PDB entry 2Q5U | X-ray diffraction, 1.50 A resolution | chains A and B of the 3 polymer chains in the assembly

Chain A (and B):
Molecule: Fusion protein between yeast variant GCN4 and HIVgp41
Notes: chain B of this document is another copy of the same molecule, construct and numbering; everything in this record applies to it too
UniProt: A3F986 (A3F986_9HIV1); residues 28-45 here correspond to UniProt positions 566-583 (UniProt number = residue number + 538)
Amino-acid sequence (46 residues; numbered 0 to 45; the number before each row is that of its first residue; numbering starts at 0):
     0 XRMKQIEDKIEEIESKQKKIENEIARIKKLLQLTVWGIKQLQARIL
Modified positions: ACE (acetyl group) at position 0

Interface between chain A and chain B:
Residue-residue contacts (29):
  Arg1(A) - Met2(B)
  Arg1(A) - Lys3(B)
  Arg1(A) - Glu6(B)  salt bridge
  Ile5(A) - Ile5(B)  hydrophobic
  Ile5(A) - Glu6(B)
  Ile5(A) - Ile9(B)  hydrophobic
  Lys8(A) - Ile9(B)
  Lys8(A) - Glu13(B)  salt bridge
  Ile9(A) - Ile9(B)  hydrophobic
  Ile12(A) - Ile9(B)  hydrophobic
  Ile12(A) - Ile12(B)  hydrophobic
  Ile12(A) - Glu13(B)
  Ile12(A) - Gln16(B)  hydrogen bond (backbone-side chain)
  Lys15(A) - Gln16(B)
  Lys15(A) - Glu20(B)  salt bridge
  Gln16(A) - Gln16(B)
  Ile19(A) - Gln16(B)
  Ile19(A) - Ile19(B)  hydrophobic
  Ile19(A) - Ile23(B)  hydrophobic
  Glu22(A) - Lys27(B)  salt bridge
  Ile26(A) - Ile23(B)  hydrophobic
  Ile26(A) - Ile26(B)  hydrophobic
  Leu29(A) - Leu30(B)  hydrophobic
  Thr33(A) - Val34(B)
  Thr33(A) - Ile37(B)
  Ile37(A) - Ile37(B)  hydrophobic
  Leu40(A) - Leu40(B)  hydrophobic
  Leu40(A) - Ile44(B)  hydrophobic
  Arg43(A) - Ile44(B)
Also at the interface, not in a pair above, chain A (18 interface residues in all): Met2, Ile23, Leu30
Also at the interface, not in a pair above, chain B (20 interface residues in all): Thr33, Gln41

Overview:
18 residues of chain A face 20 of chain B across their interface; the contacts include 1 hydrogen bond and 4
salt bridges. Polar contacts include Arg1(A)-Glu6(B), Lys8(A)-Glu13(B) and Lys15(A)-Glu20(B).
Chain A and chain B are both Fusion protein between yeast variant GCN4 and HIVgp41; the structure, Crystal
structure of IQN17, was determined by X-ray diffraction, deposited together with 1CZQ, 2Q7C and 2Q3I.
